3R52 - chains A and D of the 4 polymer chains in the assembly; structure by X-ray diffraction, 2.10 A resolution.

[Chain A (and D)]
Molecule: Ipomoelin
Source organism: Ipomoea batatas
Notes: chain D of this document is another copy of the same molecule, construct and numbering; everything in this record applies to it too
UniProtKB: P93193 (P93193_IPOBA); residues 1-154 here = UniProt positions 1-154
Sequence (160 residues; each row starts with the number of its first residue; numbers below 1 keep their minus sign (His-5 is residue -5)):
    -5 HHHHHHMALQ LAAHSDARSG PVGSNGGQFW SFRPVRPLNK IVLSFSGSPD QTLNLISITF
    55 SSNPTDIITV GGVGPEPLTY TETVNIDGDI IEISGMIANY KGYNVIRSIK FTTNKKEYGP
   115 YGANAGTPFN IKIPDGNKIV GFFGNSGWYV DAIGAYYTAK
Unresolved in the structure: -5 to 2
Construct notes: expression tag (-5 to 0)
Residues lining bound ligands: methyl alpha-D-glucopyranoside (GYP): Asn19, Gly20, Gly21, Tyr97, Ser140, Gly141, Trp142, Tyr143, Asp145
What the authors report for this chain:
  - binding site for methyl alpha-D-glucopyranoside: Gly21, Tyr97, Gly141, Trp142, Tyr143, Asp145
  - self-association interface (contacts with another copy of this molecule): Gln4 to Gly17, Pro15 to Arg30, Thr59 to Val67, Ile91 to Ala92, Thr121 to Lys126, Asn139 to Ser140, Tyr150

[Interface between chain A and chain D]
Residue-residue contacts - 4 pairs, chain A then chain D:
  Arg12(A) - Arg12(D)
  Gly14(A) - Pro15(D)
  Pro15(A) - Gly14(D)
  Pro15(A) - Pro15(D)
Also at the interface, not in a pair above, chain A (4 interface residues in all): Gln4
Also at the interface, not in a pair above, chain D (4 interface residues in all): Gln4

[In short]
Chain A and chain D each contribute 4 residues to their interface. Chain A binds methyl
alpha-D-glucopyranoside. The paper reports a binding site for methyl alpha-D-glucopyranoside at Gly21(A),
Tyr97(A) and Gly141(A) among others; a self-association interface involving Gln4(A), Pro15(A) and Thr59(A)
among others.
Chain A and chain D are both Ipomoelin (Ipomoea batatas); the structure, Structure analysis of a
wound-inducible lectin ipomoelin from sweet potato, was determined by X-ray diffraction together with 4DDN,
3R50 and 3R51 from the same study.
